4RHW - chains A and E of the 6 polymer chains in the assembly; structure by X-ray diffraction, 2.10 A resolution.

Chain A:
Name: Apoptotic protease-activating factor 1
Source organism: Homo sapiens
Notes: fragment: card domain
Reference sequence: O14727 (APAF_HUMAN); residue numbers follow UniProt; this construct covers 1-97
Amino-acid sequence (97 residues; numbered 1 to 97; the number before each row is that of its first residue):
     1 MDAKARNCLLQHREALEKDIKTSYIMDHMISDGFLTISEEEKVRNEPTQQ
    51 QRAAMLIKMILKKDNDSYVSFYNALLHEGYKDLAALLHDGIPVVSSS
Unresolved in the structure: 96-97
From the paper describing this entry:
  - self-association interface (contacts with another copy of this molecule); pairs are residue here / residue on that copy: Gln49-Glu41 (backbone contact)
  - mutagenesis - E41K, K58E/K62E, K81G/D82R: decreased catalytic activity on caspase-9
  - mutagenesis - R52G: unchanged catalytic activity on caspase-9
  - mutagenesis - K58E/K62E: unchanged binding to caspase-9

Chain E:
Name: Caspase-9
Source organism: Homo sapiens
Notes: EC 3.4.22.62; fragment: card domain
Reference sequence: P55211 (CASP9_HUMAN); residue numbers follow UniProt; this construct covers 1-100
Amino-acid sequence (108 residues; numbered 1 to 108; the number before each row is that of its first residue):
     1 MDEADRRLLRRCRLRLVEELQVDQLWDALLSRELFRPHMIEDIQRAGSGS
    51 RRDQARQLIIDLETRGSQALPLFISCLEDTGQDMLASFLRTNRQAAKLSK
   101 LEHHHHHH
Unresolved in the structure: 96-108
Sequence notes: expression tag (101-108)
From the paper describing this entry:
  - mutagenesis - S31A/E33A, H38A: unchanged catalytic activity on Apaf1-591 apoptosome
  - mutagenesis - R6A/R7A, E41A/D42A: decreased catalytic activity on Apaf1-591 apoptosome
  - mutagenesis - R36A, R65A: abolished catalytic activity on Apaf1-591 apoptosome

Interface between chain A and chain E:
Pairs across the interface - 17 pairs, chain A then chain E:
  Asp19(A) - Arg6(E)  salt bridge
  Asp19(A) - Glu63(E)
  Asp19(A) - Thr64(E)
  Lys21(A) - Asp61(E)  salt bridge
  Lys21(A) - Thr64(E)
  Tyr24(A) - Met39(E)
  Tyr24(A) - Asp42(E)  hydrogen bond
  His77(A) - Arg36(E)  hydrogen bond (backbone-side chain)
  Glu78(A) - Arg36(E)  salt bridge
  Glu78(A) - Met39(E)
  Glu78(A) - Arg65(E)  hydrogen bond (backbone-side chain)
  Gly79(A) - Arg65(E)
  Tyr80(A) - Thr64(E)
  Tyr80(A) - Arg65(E)
  Lys81(A) - Glu33(E)  salt bridge
  Asp82(A) - Gly66(E)
  Asp82(A) - Ser67(E)  hydrogen bond (side chain-backbone)
Interface residues without a listed pair, chain A (11 interface residues in all): Lys18, Gln49
Interface residues without a listed pair, chain E (13 interface residues in all): Met1, Gln68
Interface features reported in the paper:
  - residue pairs: Glu78(A)-Arg36(E), Tyr80(A)-Arg65(E) (cation-pi contact), Lys81(A)-Glu33(E) (hydrogen bond), Asp82(A)-Ser67(E) (hydrogen bond), Arg65(E)-Glu78(A) (backbone contact)

In short:
11 residues of chain A and 13 residues of chain E are in contact, with 4 hydrogen bonds and 4 salt bridges.
Polar pairs include Asp19(A)-Arg6(E), Lys21(A)-Asp61(E) and Glu78(A)-Arg36(E). The authors report a contact
between Glu78(A) and Arg36(E); a cation-pi contact between Tyr80(A) and Arg65(E); hydrogen bonds between
Lys81(A) and Glu33(E) and Asp82(A) and Ser67(E). The paper reports that E41K, K58E/K62E and K81G/D82R of chain
A reduce catalytic activity on caspase-9; a self-association interface involving Gln49(A); 10 substitutions
were tested in all.
Here chain A is Apoptotic protease-activating factor 1 and chain E is Caspase-9, both from Homo sapiens. Entry
4RHW (Crystal structure of Apaf-1 CARD and caspase-9 CARD complex) was determined by X-ray diffraction.
